PDB entry 4CTG | electron microscopy, 17.00 A resolution (very low resolution: no residue pairs are listed; an interface is given only as per-side residue counts) | chains AE and BE of the 180 polymer chains in the assembly

# Chain AE
Protein: P1
From: Equine rhinitis a virus
UniProtKB: B9VV85 (B9VV85_9PICO); residues 1-246 here correspond to UniProt positions 537-782 (UniProt number = residue number + 536)
Chain sequence (246 residues; numbered 1 to 246; the number before each row is that of its first residue):
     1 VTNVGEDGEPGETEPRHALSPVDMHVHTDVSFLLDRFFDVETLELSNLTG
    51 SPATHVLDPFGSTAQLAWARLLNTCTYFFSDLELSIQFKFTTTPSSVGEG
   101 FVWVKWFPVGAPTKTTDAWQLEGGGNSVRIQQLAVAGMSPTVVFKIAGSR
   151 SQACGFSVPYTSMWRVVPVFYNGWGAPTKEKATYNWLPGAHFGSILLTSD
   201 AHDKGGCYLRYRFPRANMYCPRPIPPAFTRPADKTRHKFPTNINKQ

# Chain BE
Protein: P1
From: Equine rhinitis a virus
UniProtKB: Q91B42 (Q91B42_9PICO); residues 31-230 here correspond to UniProt positions 111-310 (UniProt number = residue number + 80)
Chain sequence (200 residues; each row starts with the number of its first residue):
    31 GTTYCYSKPDGRPPSTVSDPVTRLGPTLSRHYTFKVGEWPHSQSHGHAWI
    81 CPLPSDKLKKMGSFHEVVKAHHLVKNGWDVVVQVNASFAHSGALCVAAVP
   131 EYEHTHEKALKWSELEEPAYTYQQLSVFPHQLLNLRTNSSVHLVMPYIGP
   181 GPTTNLTLHNPWTIVILILSELTGPGQTVPVTMSVAPIDAMVNGPLPNPE
Construct notes: conflict S85 (Gly165 in Q91B42)

# How chain AE and chain BE interact
At this resolution (17 A) residue pairs are not listed: 26 residues of chain AE and 27 of chain BE lie at the interface.

# Overview
26 residues of chain AE face 27 of chain BE across their interface.
Here chain AE is P1 and chain BE is P1, both from Equine rhinitis a virus. Entry 4CTG (The limits of
structural plasticity in a picornavirus capsid revealed by a massively expanded equine rhinitis ...) was
determined by electron microscopy, deposited together with 4CTF.
